PDB entry 2AWJ | X-ray diffraction, 1.60 A resolution | chain A

# Chain A
Molecule: green-fluorescent protein
Organism: Aequorea victoria
Reference sequence: P42212 (GFP_AEQVI); numbering as in UniProt (aligned over 2-229)
Chain sequence (230 residues; each row starts with the number of its first residue; numbering starts at 0):
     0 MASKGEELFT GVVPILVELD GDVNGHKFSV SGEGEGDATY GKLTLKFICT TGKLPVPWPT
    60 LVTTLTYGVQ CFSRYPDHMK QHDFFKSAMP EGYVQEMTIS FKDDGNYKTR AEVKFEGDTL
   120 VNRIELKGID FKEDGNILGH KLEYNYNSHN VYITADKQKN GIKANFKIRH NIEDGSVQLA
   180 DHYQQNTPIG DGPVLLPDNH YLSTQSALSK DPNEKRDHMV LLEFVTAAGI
Disordered / not traced: 0-2
Differences from the reference sequence: cloning artifact (1); engineered mutation Leu64 (Phe in P42212), Thr65 (Ser in P42212), Met96 (Arg in P42212), Ser99 (Phe in P42212), Thr153 (Met in P42212), Ala163 (Val in P42212)
UniProt features mapped onto this chain:
  - modified residue: Tyr66 (Z: -2,3-didehydrotyrosine)
  - mutagenesis: Ser30 (S30R: In mut1.28; shifts fluorescence lifetime from 3.03 to 2.76 ns; when associated with H-145. In mut2.2; shifts fluorescence lifetime from 3.03 to 1.94 ns; when associated with H-69 and H-145 ...), Tyr39 (Y39N: In EBFP1.2; shifts the excitation and emission spectra to shorter wavelengths and increases quantum yields compared to BFP; when associated with R-30; H-66; A-72; T-105; F-145; V-171 ...), Phe46 (F46L: In mut3.3; shifts fluorescence lifetime from 3.03 to 1.88 ns; when associated with R-30; H-69 and H-145. In R10-3 ...), Tyr66 (Y66H: In BFP; shifts the excitation and emission spectra to shorter wavelengths. In EBFP; gives rise to variants with blue fluorescence; when associated with L-64 and T-65. In Azurite ...), Val68 (V68L: In EYFP; leads to yellow fluorescence, folds faster and more efficiently at 37 degrees Celsius and has superior solubility and brightness; when associated with G-65; A-72 and Y-203 ...), Gln69 (Q69H: In P4; leads to no detectable fluorescence. In mut2.2; shifts fluorescence lifetime from 3.03 to 1.94 ns; when associated with R-30 and H-145. In mut3.3 ...), Ser72 (S72A: Increases fluorescence at warmer temperatures such as 37 degrees Celsius. In GFPmut 3; highly fluorescent mutant when excited at 488 nm; when associated with G-65. In EYFP ...), Lys79 (K79R: In Topaz; shifts the major emission and exitation peak up to 20 nm; when associated with G-65; A-72 and Y-203), Gln80 (Q80R: In Azurite; shifts the excitation and emission spectra to shorter wavelengths and increases quantum yields compared to BFP; when associated with H-66; F-145; I-150 and R-224), Asp103 (D103E: In mut1.27; shifts fluorescence lifetime from 3.03 to 2.85 ns; when associated with H-145), Asn105 (N105T: In EBFP1.2; shifts the excitation and emission spectra to shorter wavelengths and increases quantum yields compared to BFP; when associated with R-30; N-39; H-66; A-72; F-145; V-171 ...), Ile128 (I128V: In EBFP2.0; shifts the excitation and emission spectra to shorter wavelengths and increases quantum yields compared to BFP; when associated with R-30; N-39; H-66; A-72; T-105; F-145; I-150 ...), 19 further mutagenesis entries in UniProt

# Overview
Curated annotation (UniProt) lists 31 mutagenesis sites.
Chain A is green-fluorescent protein (Aequorea victoria); the structure, GFP R96M pre-cyclized intermediate in
chromophore formation, was determined by X-ray diffraction (same publication as 2AWK, 2AWL and 2AWM).
